Entry 8HUG (X-ray diffraction, 2.15 A resolution); this record covers chains B and C of the 3 polymer chains in the assembly.

# Chain B
Name: YRB1 isoform 1
From: Saccharomyces cerevisiae
UniProtKB: A0A6A5PZB5 (A0A6A5PZB5_YEASX); numbering as in UniProt (aligned over 62-201)
Amino-acid sequence (140 residues; row label = number of the first residue in the row):
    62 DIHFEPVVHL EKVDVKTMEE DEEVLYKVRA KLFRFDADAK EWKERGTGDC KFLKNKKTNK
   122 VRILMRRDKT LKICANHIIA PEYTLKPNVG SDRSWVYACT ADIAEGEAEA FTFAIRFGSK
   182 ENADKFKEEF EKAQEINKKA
Not modelled in the structure: 62-80, 201

# Chain C
Name: CRM1 isoform 1
From: Saccharomyces cerevisiae
UniProtKB: A0A6A5PZI8 (A0A6A5PZI8_YEASX); numbering as in UniProt; present here: 1-376, 414-440, 462-1058
Amino-acid sequence (1003 residues; each row starts with the number of its first residue; note: 58 numbers in that range are skipped by the numbering (no residue carries them; nothing is unmodelled there); numbers below 1 keep their minus sign (Gly-2 is residue -2)):
    -2 GGSMEGILDF SNDLDIALLD QVVSTFYQGE GVQQKQAQEI LTKFQDNPDA WEKVDQILQF
    58 STNPQSKFIA LSILDKLITR KWKLLPNDHR IGIRNFVVGM IISMCQDDEV FKTQKNLINK
   118 SDLTLVQILK QEWPQNWPEF IPELIGSSSS SVNVCENNMI VLKLLSEEVF DFSAEQMTQA
   178 KALHLKNSMS KEFEQIFKLC FQVLEQGSSS SLIVATLESL LRYLHWIPYR YIYETNILEL
   238 LSTKFMTSPD TRAITLKCLT EVSNLKIPQD NDLIKRQTVL FFQNTLQQIA TSVMPVTADL
   298 KATYANANGN DQSFLQDLAM FLTTYLARNR ALLESDESLR ELLLNAHQYL IQLSKIEERE
   358 LFKTTLDYWH NLVADLFYE
   414 PLKKHIYEEI CSQLRLVIIE NMVRPEE
   462 IQLYKSEREV LVYLTHLNVI DTEEIMISKL ARQIDGSEWS WHNINTLSWA IGSISGTMSE
   522 DTEKRFVVTV IKDLLGLCEQ KRGKDNKAVV ARDIMYVVGE YPRFLKAHWN FLRTVILKLF
   582 EFMHETHEGV QDMACDTFIK IVQKCKYHFV IQQPRESEPF IQTIIRDIQK TTADLQPQQV
   642 HTFYKACGII ISEERSVAER NRLLSDLMQL PNMAWDTIVE QSTANPTLLL DSETVKIIAN
   702 IIKTNVAVCT SMGADFYPQL GHIYYNMLQL YRAVSSMIST QVAAEGLIAT KTPKVRGLRT
   762 IKKEILKLVE TYISKARNLD DVVKVLVEPL LNAVLEDYMN NVPDARDAEV LNCMTTVVEK
   822 VGHMIPQGVI LILQSVFECT LDMINKDFTE YPEHRVEFYK LLKVINEKSF AAFLELPPAA
   882 FKLFVDAICW AFKHNNRDVE VNGLQIALDL VKNIERMGNV PFANEFHKNY FFIFVSETFF
   942 VLTDSDHKSG FSKQALLLMK LISLVYDNKI SVPLYQEAEV PQGTSNQVYL SQYLANMLSN
  1002 AFPHLTSEQI ASFLSALTKQ CKDLVVFKGT LRDFLVQIKE VGGDPTDYLF AEDKENA
Not modelled in the structure: -2 to -1, 1054-1058
Construct notes: expression tag (-2 to 0); engineered mutation Glu27 (Ser in A0A6A5PZI8), Glu49 (Gln in A0A6A5PZI8), Val51 (Ala in A0A6A5PZI8), Gly537 (Asp in A0A6A5PZI8), Cys539 (Thr in A0A6A5PZI8), Glu540 (Val in A0A6A5PZI8), Gln541 (Lys in A0A6A5PZI8), Arg553 (Ser in A0A6A5PZI8), Glu561 (Gln in A0A6A5PZI8), Thr741 (Ala in A0A6A5PZI8), Cys1022 (Tyr in A0A6A5PZI8)
Ligand contacts: N59 (4-[4-(3-chlorophenyl)piperazin-1-yl]-3-[(3-fluorophenyl)sulfonylamino]benzoic acid): Val529, Ile532, Lys533, Leu536, Ile555, Met556, Asn571, Phe572, Thr575, Val576, Lys579, Leu580, Phe583

# Interface between chain B and chain C
Residue-residue contacts - 9 pairs, chain B then chain C:
  Val150(B) with Ile749(C), hydrophobic; Thr753(C); Pro754(C)
  Gly151(B) with Lys752(C); Pro754(C); Arg757(C), hydrogen bond (backbone-side chain)
  Ser152(B) with Pro754(C)
  Asp153(B) with Lys697(C), salt bridge; Pro754(C)

# Overview
4 residues of chain B and 6 residues of chain C are in contact, with 1 hydrogen bond and 1 salt bridge. Polar
contacts include Asp153(B)-Lys697(C) and Gly151(B)-Arg757(C). Bound to chain C: compound N59.
Here chain B is YRB1 isoform 1 and chain C is CRM1 isoform 1, both from Saccharomyces cerevisiae. Entry 8HUG
(F1 in complex with CRM1-Ran-RanBP1) was determined by X-ray diffraction, deposited together with 8HUF.
